Entry 7U1T (electron microscopy, 3.30 A resolution); this record covers chains A and C of the 6 polymer chains in the assembly.

Chain A (and C):
Molecule: Epstein-Barr nuclear antigen 1
Organism: Human herpesvirus 4 strain B95-8
Notes: fragment: DNA-binding domain; chain C of this document is another copy of the same molecule, construct and numbering; everything in this record applies to it too
UniProt: P03211 (EBNA1_EBVB9); residue numbers follow UniProt; this construct covers 438-615
Chain sequence (178 residues; row label = number of the first residue in the row):
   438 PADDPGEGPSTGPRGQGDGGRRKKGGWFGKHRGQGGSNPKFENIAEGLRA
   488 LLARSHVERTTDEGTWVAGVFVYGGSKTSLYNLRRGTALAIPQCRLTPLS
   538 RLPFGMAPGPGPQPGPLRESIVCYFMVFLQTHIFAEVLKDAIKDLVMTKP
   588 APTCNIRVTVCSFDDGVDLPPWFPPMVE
Unresolved in the structure: 614-615
UniProt features mapped onto this chain:
  - active site: Tyr518 (For site-specific DNA endonuclease activity)
  - binding site (DNA): Lys460, Lys461, Tyr518
  - site: Arg491 (Interaction dimer-dimer), Tyr518 (Interaction dimer-dimer. Required for episome maintenance and generation of immortalized B cells in the host)
  - mutagenesis: Glu444 (E444A: Slight decrease in binding to USP7. Major decrease in binding to USP7; when associated with A-447), Ser447 (S447A: Loss of binding to USP7. Major decrease in binding to USP7; when associated with A-444), Lys460 to Lys461 (Severe loss of oriP-dependent DNA replication; loss of DNA-binding), Arg491 (R491A: Impaired cooperative DNA binding; R491E: Loss of DNA replication and cooperative DNA binding), Tyr518 (Y518A: 10 fold decrease in DNA-binding; Y518A: Complete loss of endocucleoase nicks in the DNA; Y518E: Complete loss of DNA-binding; Y518F: No effect on DNA-binding ...), Asp581 (D581A: Loss of DNA replication and cooperative DNA binding; D581E: Forms single dimer binding to DNA), Thr585 (T585P: Decreased EBNA1-DNA binding, formation of functional chromatin, and origin recognition complex recruitment at oriP)

How chain A and chain C interact:
Residue-residue contacts - 6 pairs, chain A then chain C:
  Ala487(A) - Met584(C)
  Arg491(A) - Met584(C)
  Met584(A) - Ala487(C)
  Met584(A) - Leu488(C)  hydrophobic
  Met584(A) - Arg491(C)
  Thr585(A) - Leu488(C)
Other interface residues (no listed pair), chain A (5 interface residues in all): Leu488
Other interface residues (no listed pair), chain C (5 interface residues in all): Thr585

In short:
The chain A/chain C interface involves 5 residues from each chain. UniProt lists active-site residue
Tyr518(A), 3 DNA-binding residues and 8 mutagenesis sites on chain A.
Chain A and chain C are both Epstein-Barr nuclear antigen 1 (Human herpesvirus 4 strain B95-8); the structure,
EBNA1 DNA binding domain (401-641) binds to half Dyad Symmetry element, was determined by electron microscopy.
